PDB entry 9CA9 | electron microscopy, 3.56 A resolution | chains A and F of the 10 polymer chains in the assembly

# Chain A
Protein: Helicase SRCAP
From: Homo sapiens
Notes: EC 3.6.4.-
Reference sequence: Q6ZRS2 (SRCAP_HUMAN); residues 1-3230 here = UniProt positions 1-3230
Chain sequence (3230 residues; row label = number of the first residue in the row):
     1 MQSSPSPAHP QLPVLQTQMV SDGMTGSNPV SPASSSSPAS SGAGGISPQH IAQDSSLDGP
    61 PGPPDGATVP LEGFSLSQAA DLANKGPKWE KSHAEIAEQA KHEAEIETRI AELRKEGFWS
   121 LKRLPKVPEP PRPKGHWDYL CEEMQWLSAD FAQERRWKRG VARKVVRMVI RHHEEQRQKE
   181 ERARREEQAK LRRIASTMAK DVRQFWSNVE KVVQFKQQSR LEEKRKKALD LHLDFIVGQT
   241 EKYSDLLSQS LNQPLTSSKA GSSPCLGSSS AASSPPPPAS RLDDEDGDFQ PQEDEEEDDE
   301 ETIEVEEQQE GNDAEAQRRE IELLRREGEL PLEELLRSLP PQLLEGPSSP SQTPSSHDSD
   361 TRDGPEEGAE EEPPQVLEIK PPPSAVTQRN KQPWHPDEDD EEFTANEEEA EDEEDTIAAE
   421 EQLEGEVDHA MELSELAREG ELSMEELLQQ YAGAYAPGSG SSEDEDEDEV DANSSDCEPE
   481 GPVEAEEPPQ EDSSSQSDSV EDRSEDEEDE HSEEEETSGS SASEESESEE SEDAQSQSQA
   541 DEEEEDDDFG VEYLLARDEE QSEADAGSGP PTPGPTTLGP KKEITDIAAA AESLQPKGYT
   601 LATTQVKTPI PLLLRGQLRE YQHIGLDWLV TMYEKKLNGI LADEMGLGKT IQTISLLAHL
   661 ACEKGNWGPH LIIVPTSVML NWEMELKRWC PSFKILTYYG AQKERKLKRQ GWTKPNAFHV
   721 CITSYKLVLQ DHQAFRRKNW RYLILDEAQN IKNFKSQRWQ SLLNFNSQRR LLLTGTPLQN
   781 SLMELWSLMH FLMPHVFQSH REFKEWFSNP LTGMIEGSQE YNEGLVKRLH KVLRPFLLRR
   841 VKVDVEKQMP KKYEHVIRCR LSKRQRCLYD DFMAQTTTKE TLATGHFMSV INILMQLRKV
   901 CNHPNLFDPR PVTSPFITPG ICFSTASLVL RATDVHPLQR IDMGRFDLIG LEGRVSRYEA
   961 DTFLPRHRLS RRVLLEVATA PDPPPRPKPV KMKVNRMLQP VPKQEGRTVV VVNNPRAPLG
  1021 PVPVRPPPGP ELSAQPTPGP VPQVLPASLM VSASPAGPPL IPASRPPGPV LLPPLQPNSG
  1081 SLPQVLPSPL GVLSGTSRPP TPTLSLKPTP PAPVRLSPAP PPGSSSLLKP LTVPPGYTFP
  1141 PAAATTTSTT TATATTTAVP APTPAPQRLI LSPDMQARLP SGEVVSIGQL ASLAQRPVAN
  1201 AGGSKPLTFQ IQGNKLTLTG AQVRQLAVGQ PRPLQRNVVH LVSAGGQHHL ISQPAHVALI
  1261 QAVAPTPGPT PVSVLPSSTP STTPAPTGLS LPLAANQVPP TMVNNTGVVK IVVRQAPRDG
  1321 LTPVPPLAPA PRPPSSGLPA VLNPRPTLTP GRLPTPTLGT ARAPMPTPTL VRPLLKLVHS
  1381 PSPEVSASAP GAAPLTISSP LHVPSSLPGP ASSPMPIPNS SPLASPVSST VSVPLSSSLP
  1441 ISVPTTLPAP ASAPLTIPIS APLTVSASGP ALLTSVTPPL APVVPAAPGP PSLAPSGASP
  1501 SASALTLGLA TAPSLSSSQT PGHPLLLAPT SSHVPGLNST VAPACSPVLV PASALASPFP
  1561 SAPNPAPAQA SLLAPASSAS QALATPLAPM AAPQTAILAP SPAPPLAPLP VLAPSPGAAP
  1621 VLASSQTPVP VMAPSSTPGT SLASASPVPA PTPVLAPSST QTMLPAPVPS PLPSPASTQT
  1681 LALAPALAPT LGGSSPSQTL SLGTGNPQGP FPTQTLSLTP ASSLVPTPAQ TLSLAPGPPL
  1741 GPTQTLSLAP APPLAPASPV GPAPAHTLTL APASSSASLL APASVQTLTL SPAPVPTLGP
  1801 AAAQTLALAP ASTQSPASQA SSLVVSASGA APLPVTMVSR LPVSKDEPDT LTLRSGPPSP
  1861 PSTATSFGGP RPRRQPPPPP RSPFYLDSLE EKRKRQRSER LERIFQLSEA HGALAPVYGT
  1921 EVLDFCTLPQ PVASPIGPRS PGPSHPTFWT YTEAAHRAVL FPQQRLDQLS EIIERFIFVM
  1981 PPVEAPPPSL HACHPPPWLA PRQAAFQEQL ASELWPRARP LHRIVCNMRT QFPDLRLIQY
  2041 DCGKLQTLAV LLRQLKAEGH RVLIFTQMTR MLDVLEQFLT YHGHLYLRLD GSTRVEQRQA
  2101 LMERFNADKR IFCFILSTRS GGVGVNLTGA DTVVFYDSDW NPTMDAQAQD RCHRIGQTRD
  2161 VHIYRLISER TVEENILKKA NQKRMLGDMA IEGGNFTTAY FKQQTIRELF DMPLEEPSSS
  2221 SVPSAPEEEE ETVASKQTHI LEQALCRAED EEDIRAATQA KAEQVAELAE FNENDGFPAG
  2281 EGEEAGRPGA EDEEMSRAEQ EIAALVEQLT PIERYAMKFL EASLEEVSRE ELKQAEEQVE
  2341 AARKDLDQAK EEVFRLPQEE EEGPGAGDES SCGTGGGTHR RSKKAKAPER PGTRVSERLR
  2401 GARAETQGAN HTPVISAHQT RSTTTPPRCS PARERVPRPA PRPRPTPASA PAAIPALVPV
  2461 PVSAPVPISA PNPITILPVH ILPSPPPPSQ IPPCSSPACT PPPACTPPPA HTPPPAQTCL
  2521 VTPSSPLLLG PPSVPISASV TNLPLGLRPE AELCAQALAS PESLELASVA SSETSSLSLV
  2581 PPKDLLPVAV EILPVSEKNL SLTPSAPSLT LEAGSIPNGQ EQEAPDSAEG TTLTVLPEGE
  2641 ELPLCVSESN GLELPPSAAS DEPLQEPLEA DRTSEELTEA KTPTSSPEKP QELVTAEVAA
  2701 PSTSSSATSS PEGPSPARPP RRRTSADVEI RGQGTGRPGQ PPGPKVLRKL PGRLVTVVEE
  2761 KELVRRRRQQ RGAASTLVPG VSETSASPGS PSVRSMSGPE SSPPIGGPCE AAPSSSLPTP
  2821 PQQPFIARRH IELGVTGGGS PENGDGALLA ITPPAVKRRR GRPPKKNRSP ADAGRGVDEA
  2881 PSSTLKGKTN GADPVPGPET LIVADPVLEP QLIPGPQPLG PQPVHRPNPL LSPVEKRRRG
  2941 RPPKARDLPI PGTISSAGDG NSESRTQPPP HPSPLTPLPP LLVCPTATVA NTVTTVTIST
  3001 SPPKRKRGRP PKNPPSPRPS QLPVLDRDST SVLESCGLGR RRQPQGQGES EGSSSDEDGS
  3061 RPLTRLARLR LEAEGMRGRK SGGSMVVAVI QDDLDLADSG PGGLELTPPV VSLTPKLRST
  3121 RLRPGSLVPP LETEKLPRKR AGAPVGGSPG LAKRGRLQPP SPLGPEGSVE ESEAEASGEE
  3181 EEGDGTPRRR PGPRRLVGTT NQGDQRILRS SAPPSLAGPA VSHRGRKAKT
Not modelled in the structure: 1-850, 878-888, 993-1881, 2181-3230

# Chain F
Protein: RuvB-like 2
From: Homo sapiens
Notes: EC 3.6.4.12
Reference sequence: Q9Y230 (RUVB2_HUMAN); residues 1-463 here = UniProt positions 1-463
Chain sequence (463 residues; each row starts with the number of its first residue):
     1 MATVTATTKV PEIRDVTRIE RIGAHSHIRG LGLDDALEPR QASQGMVGQL AARRAAGVVL
    61 EMIREGKIAG RAVLIAGQPG TGKTAIAMGM AQALGPDTPF TAIAGSEIFS LEMSKTEALT
   121 QAFRRSIGVR IKEETEIIEG EVVEIQIDRP ATGTGSKVGK LTLKTTEMET IYDLGTKMIE
   181 SLTKDKVQAG DVITIDKATG KISKLGRSFT RARDYDAMGS QTKFVQCPDG ELQKRKEVVH
   241 TVSLHEIDVI NSRTQGFLAL FSGDTGEIKS EVREQINAKV AEWREEGKAE IIPGVLFIDE
   301 VHMLDIESFS FLNRALESDM APVLIMATNR GITRIRGTSY QSPHGIPIDL LDRLLIVSTT
   361 PYSEKDTKQI LRIRCEEEDV EMSEDAYTVL TRIGLETSLR YAIQLITAAS LVCRKRKGTE
   421 VQVDDIKRVY SLFLDESRST QYMKEYQDAF LFNELKGETM DTS
Not modelled in the structure: 1-15, 454-463
Metal / ion sites: Mg2+: T84 (together with ADP)
Ligand contacts:
  - ADP (adenosine-5'-diphosphate), molecule 1: A24, H25, H27, I28, G45, M46, V47, Q49, Q78, P79, G80, T81, G82, K83, T84, A85, Y362, I370, L399, R400, I403
  - ADP, molecule 2: R314, E317, R353

# Interface between chain A and chain F
Contacting residue pairs (42; chain A residue first):
  R910(A) - E286(F)  salt bridge
  P1962(A) - F257(F)
  P1962(A) - L258(F)  hydrophobic
  R1965(A) - F261(F)
  L1966(A) - F257(F)  hydrophobic
  E1971(A) - H240(F)  salt bridge
  I1972(A) - V242(F)  hydrophobic
  I1972(A) - I250(F)  hydrophobic
  R1975(A) - E133(F)  salt bridge
  R1975(A) - H240(F)
  R1975(A) - W283(F)
  F1976(A) - I131(F)  hydrophobic
  F1976(A) - V242(F)  hydrophobic
  F1976(A) - I247(F)
  F1976(A) - I250(F)  hydrophobic
  F1976(A) - N251(F)  hydrogen bond (backbone-side chain)
  F1976(A) - W283(F)  hydrophobic
  I1977(A) - I250(F)  hydrophobic
  I1977(A) - N251(F)
  F1978(A) - I247(F)  hydrophobic
  F1978(A) - N251(F)  hydrogen bond (backbone-side chain)
  F1978(A) - I276(F)  hydrophobic
  F1978(A) - K279(F)
  F1978(A) - W283(F)  hydrophobic
  V1979(A) - N251(F)  hydrogen bond (backbone-side chain)
  V1979(A) - Q275(F)
  V1979(A) - I276(F)  hydrophobic
  M1980(A) - Q275(F)  hydrogen bond (backbone-side chain)
  L2021(A) - T254(F)
  L2021(A) - F257(F)  hydrophobic
  I2024(A) - T254(F)
  I2024(A) - F257(F)  hydrophobic
  M2028(A) - I250(F)
  M2028(A) - N251(F)
  M2028(A) - R253(F)
  D2034(A) - K288(F)  salt bridge
  R2036(A) - E286(F)  hydrogen bond (side chain-backbone)
  R2036(A) - K288(F)
  L2037(A) - E286(F)
  Y2040(A) - E285(F)  hydrogen bond (side chain-backbone)
  Y2040(A) - E286(F)
  K2056(A) - E136(F)  salt bridge
Other interface residues (no listed pair), chain A (24 interface residues in all): L1969, P1982, Q2031, R2053
Other interface residues (no listed pair), chain F (25 interface residues in all): V129, R235, L260, V272, G287

# Overview
Chain A and chain F form an interface of 24 and 25 residues respectively, with 6 hydrogen bonds and 5 salt
bridges. Among the polar pairs are R910(A)-E286(F), E1971(A)-H240(F) and R1975(A)-E133(F). Bound to chain F:
ADP.
Here chain A is Helicase SRCAP and chain F is RuvB-like 2, both from Homo sapiens. Entry 9CA9 (Cryo-EM
structure of the human SRCAP complex in the unbound state (composite structure)) was determined by electron
microscopy.
